Entry 5M5C (electron microscopy, 4.80 A resolution (low resolution: residue-level contacts below are approximate; hydrogen-bond / salt-bridge calls are withheld)); this record covers chains C and D of the 5 polymer chains in the assembly.

[Chain C]
Protein: Calmodulin-regulated spectrin-associated protein 1
Source organism: Homo sapiens
Reference sequence: Q5T5Y3 (CAMP1_HUMAN), isoform Q5T5Y3-3; residue numbers follow UniProt; this construct covers 1483-1600
Amino-acid sequence (118 residues; numbered 1483 to 1600; the number before each row is that of its first residue):
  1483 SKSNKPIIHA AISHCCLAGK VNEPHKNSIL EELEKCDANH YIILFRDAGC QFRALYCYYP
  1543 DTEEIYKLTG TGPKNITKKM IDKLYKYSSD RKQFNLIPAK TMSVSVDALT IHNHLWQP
Sequence notes: engineered mutation Ala-1492 (Asn in Q5T5Y3)
What the authors report for this chain:
  - mutagenesis - D1572A: increased binding to MT lattice

[Chain D]
Protein: Tubulin alpha chain
Source organism: Bos taurus
Reference sequence: F2Z4C1 (F2Z4C1_BOVIN); residues 2-439 here = UniProt positions 2-439
Amino-acid sequence (438 residues; each row starts with the number of its first residue):
     2 RECISIHVGQ AGVQIGNACW ELYCLEHGIQ PDGQMPSDKT IGGGDDSFNT FFSETGAGKH
    62 VPRAVFVDLE PTVIDEVRTG TYRQLFHPEQ LITGKEDAAN NYARGHYTIG KEIIDLVLDR
   122 IRKLADQCTG LQGFSVFHSF GGGTGSGFTS LLMERLSVDY GKKSKLEFSI YPAPQVSTAV
   182 VEPYNSILTT HTTLEHSDCA FMVDNEAIYD ICRRNLDIER PTYTNLNRLI GQIVSSITAS
   242 LRFDGALNVD LTEFQTNLVP YPRGHFPLAT YAPVISAEKA YHEQLSVAEI TNACFEPANQ
   302 MVKCDPRHGK YMACCLLYRG DVVPKDVNAA IATIKTKRTI QFVDWCPTGF KVGINYEPPT
   362 VVPGGDLAKV QRAVCMLSNT TAIAEAWARL DHKFDLMYAK RAFVHWYVGE GMEEGEFSEA
   422 REDMAALEKD YEEVGVDS
Disordered / not traced: 39-48
Sequence notes: conflict Ser-136 (Leu in F2Z4C1), Gly-265 (Ile in F2Z4C1), Glu-358 (Gln in F2Z4C1)
Small-molecule neighbours: GTP (guanosine-5'-triphosphate): Gly-10, Gln-11, Ala-12, Gln-15, Asp-98, Ala-99, Asn-101, Ser-140, Gly-143, Gly-144, Thr-145, Gly-146, Ser-147, Ile-171, Thr-179, Glu-183, Asn-206, Tyr-224, Leu-227, Asn-228

[Chain C / chain D interface]
Contacting residue pairs - 11 pairs, chain C then chain D:
  Ser-1483(C) / Val-409(D)
  Lys-1484(C) / Val-409(D)
  Lys-1484(C) / Gly-410(D)
  Lys-1484(C) / Gly-412(D)
  Ile-1579(C) / Glu-113(D)
  Pro-1580(C) / Glu-113(D)
  Pro-1580(C) / Asp-116(D)
  Lys-1582(C) / Lys-112(D)
  Ser-1585(C) / Tyr-108(D)
  Ser-1587(C) / Tyr-108(D)
  Ser-1587(C) / Lys-112(D)
Interface residues without a listed pair, chain C (9 interface residues in all): Lys-1568, Leu-1578
Interface residues without a listed pair, chain D (8 interface residues in all): Glu-411

[Overview]
9 residues of chain C face 8 of chain D across their interface. Chain D binds GTP. The paper reports that
D1572A of chain C increases binding to MT lattice.
Chain C is Calmodulin-regulated spectrin-associated protein 1 (Homo sapiens) and chain D is Tubulin alpha
chain (Bos taurus); the structure, Mechanism of microtubule minus-end recognition and protection by CAMSAP
proteins, was determined by electron microscopy together with 5LZN, 5M50 and 5M54 from the same study.
